PDB entry 2OT8 | X-ray diffraction, 3.10 A resolution | chains A and C

# Chain A
Name: Transportin-1
Organism: Homo sapiens
UniProtKB: Q92973 (TNPO1_HUMAN); residue numbers follow UniProt; this construct covers 1-323, 367-890
Sequence (852 residues; row label = number of the first residue in the row; note: 38 numbers in that range are skipped by the numbering (no residue carries them; nothing is unmodelled there)):
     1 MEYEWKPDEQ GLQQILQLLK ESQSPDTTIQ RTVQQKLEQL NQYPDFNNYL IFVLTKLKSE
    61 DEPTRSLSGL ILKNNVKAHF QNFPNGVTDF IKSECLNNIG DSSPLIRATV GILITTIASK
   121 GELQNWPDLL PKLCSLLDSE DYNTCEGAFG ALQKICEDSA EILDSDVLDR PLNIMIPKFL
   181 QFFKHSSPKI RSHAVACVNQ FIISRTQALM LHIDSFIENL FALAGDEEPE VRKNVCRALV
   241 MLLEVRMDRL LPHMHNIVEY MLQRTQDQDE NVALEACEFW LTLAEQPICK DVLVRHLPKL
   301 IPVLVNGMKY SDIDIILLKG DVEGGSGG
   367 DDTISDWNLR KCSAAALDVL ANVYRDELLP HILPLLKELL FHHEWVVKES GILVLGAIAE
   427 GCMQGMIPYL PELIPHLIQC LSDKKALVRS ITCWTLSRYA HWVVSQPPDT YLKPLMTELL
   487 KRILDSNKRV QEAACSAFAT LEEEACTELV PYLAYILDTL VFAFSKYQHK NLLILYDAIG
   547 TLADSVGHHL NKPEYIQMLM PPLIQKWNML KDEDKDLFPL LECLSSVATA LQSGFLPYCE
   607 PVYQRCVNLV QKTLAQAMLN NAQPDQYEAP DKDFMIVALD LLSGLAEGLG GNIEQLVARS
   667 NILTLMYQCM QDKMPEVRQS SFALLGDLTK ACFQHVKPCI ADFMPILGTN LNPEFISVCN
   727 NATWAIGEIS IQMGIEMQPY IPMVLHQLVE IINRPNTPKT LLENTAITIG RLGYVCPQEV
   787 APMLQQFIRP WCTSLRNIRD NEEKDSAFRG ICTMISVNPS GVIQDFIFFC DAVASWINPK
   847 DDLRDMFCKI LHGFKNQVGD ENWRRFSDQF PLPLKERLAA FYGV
Unresolved in the structure: 1-9, 24-26, 44-45, 57-61, 320-328
Sequence notes: linker (324-328)
Curated features (UniProtKB/Swiss-Prot):
  - site: Trp468 (Important for interaction with cargo nuclear localization signals)
  - mutagenesis: Trp468 (W468A: Abolishes interaction with the ADAR nuclear localization signal. Abolishes ADAR nuclear import)

# Chain C
Name: Heterogeneous nuclear ribonucleoprotein M
Organism: Homo sapiens
Notes: fragment: hnRNPM NLS fragment (residues 41-70)
UniProtKB: P52272 (HNRPM_HUMAN); residues 41-70 here = UniProt positions 41-70
Sequence (30 residues; row label = number of the first residue in the row):
    41 ERPAQNEKRK EKNIKRGGNR FEPYANPTKR
Unresolved in the structure: 41-50, 54, 69-70
Curated features (UniProtKB/Swiss-Prot):
  - cross-link: Lys69 (Glycyl lysine isopeptide (Lys-Gly) (interchain with G-Cter in SUMO2))

# How chain A and chain C interact
Residue-residue contacts (45):
  Asp372(A) - Ala65(C)
  Asp372(A) - Pro67(C)
  Trp373(A) - Ala65(C)
  Trp373(A) - Asn66(C)
  Trp373(A) - Pro67(C)
  Lys377(A) - Pro63(C)
  Lys377(A) - Tyr64(C)
  Ala380(A) - Tyr64(C)  hydrophobic
  Ala381(A) - Tyr64(C)  hydrophobic
  Asp384(A) - Tyr64(C)  hydrogen bond
  Leu419(A) - Pro63(C)  hydrophobic
  Ala423(A) - Tyr64(C)
  Trp460(A) - Phe61(C)
  Trp460(A) - Pro63(C)
  Trp460(A) - Tyr64(C)
  Arg464(A) - Tyr64(C)
  Glu498(A) - Phe61(C)
  Ala499(A) - Phe61(C)  hydrophobic
  Ser502(A) - Arg60(C)
  Ser502(A) - Phe61(C)  hydrogen bond (side chain-backbone)
  Ala505(A) - Arg60(C)
  Thr506(A) - Arg60(C)
  Glu509(A) - Arg60(C)  salt bridge
  Ile540(A) - Asn59(C)
  Asp543(A) - Arg60(C)  salt bridge
  Thr547(A) - Arg60(C)
  Glu588(A) - Lys55(C)
  Glu588(A) - Arg56(C)  hydrogen bond (side chain-backbone)
  Glu588(A) - Gly57(C)  hydrogen bond (side chain-backbone)
  Asp639(A) - Arg56(C)  salt bridge
  Ile642(A) - Arg56(C)
  Val643(A) - Arg56(C)
  Ser649(A) - Lys52(C)  hydrogen bond
  Glu653(A) - Lys52(C)
  Gln685(A) - Asn53(C)  hydrogen bond (side chain-backbone)
  Asp693(A) - Lys52(C)
  Ser723(A) - Asn53(C)
  Asn726(A) - Glu51(C)
  Asn726(A) - Asn53(C)  hydrogen bond
  Asn727(A) - Lys52(C)
  Asn727(A) - Asn53(C)  hydrogen bond
  Trp730(A) - Glu51(C)
  Trp730(A) - Lys52(C)
  Asn770(A) - Glu51(C)
  Glu809(A) - Glu51(C)
Also at the interface, not in a pair above, chain A (41 interface residues in all): Leu281, Arg495, Phe584, Gly650, Glu682, Ala689, Glu769, Ile773
Interface features reported in the paper:
  - residue pairs: Trp730(A)-Lys52(C) (hydrophobic contact)
  - interface residues, chain C: Glu51(C)

# Summary
Chain A and chain C form an interface of 41 and 14 residues respectively, with 8 hydrogen bonds and 3 salt
bridges. Among the polar pairs are Glu509(A)-Arg60(C), Asp543(A)-Arg60(C) and Asp639(A)-Arg56(C). The paper
describes a hydrophobic contact between Trp730(A) and Lys52(C). The paper reports the interface residue
Glu51(C).
Chain A is Transportin-1 and chain C is Heterogeneous nuclear ribonucleoprotein M, both from Homo sapiens; the
structure, Karyopherin Beta2/Transportin-hnRNPM NLS Complex, was determined by X-ray diffraction.
